PDB entry 9CE5 | electron microscopy, 2.66 A resolution | chains O and P of the 28 polymer chains in the assembly

== Chain O (and P) ==
Protein: Proteasome subunit beta
From: Mycobacterium tuberculosis
Notes: EC 3.4.25.1; chain P of this document is another copy of the same molecule, construct and numbering; everything in this record applies to it too
UniProt: P9WHT9 (PSB_MYCTU); residues 1-234 here correspond to UniProt positions 58-291 (UniProt number = residue number + 57)
Amino-acid sequence (234 residues; each row starts with the number of its first residue):
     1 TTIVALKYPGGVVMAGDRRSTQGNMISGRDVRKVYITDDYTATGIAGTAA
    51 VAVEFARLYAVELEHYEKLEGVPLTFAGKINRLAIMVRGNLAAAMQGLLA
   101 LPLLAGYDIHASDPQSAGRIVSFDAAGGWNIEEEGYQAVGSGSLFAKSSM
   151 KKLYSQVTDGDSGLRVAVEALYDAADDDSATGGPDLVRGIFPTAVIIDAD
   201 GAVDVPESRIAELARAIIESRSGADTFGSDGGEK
Not modelled in the structure: 223-234
Curated features (UniProtKB/Swiss-Prot):
  - active site: Thr1 (Nucleophile)
  - site: Thr1 (Covalent link with the inhibitor MLN-273)
From the paper describing this entry:
  - catalytic residues: Thr1, Asp17, Lys33 (citing earlier work)
  - contacts within the chain: Lys33-Tyr35, Tyr35-Val53
  - mutagenesis - V53Q: increased catalytic activity
  - mutagenesis - Y35F: decreased catalytic activity
  - mutagenesis - A92G/A93G/A94G, A100S: abolished catalytic activity

== Interface between chain O and chain P ==
Residue-residue contacts (18):
  Asn24(O) with Asp178(P); Ser179(P), hydrogen bond (backbone-side chain)
  Met25(O) with Asp178(P)
  Ile26(O) with Asp176(P); Asp177(P)
  Arg29(O) with Asp176(P)
  Asp176(O) with Ile26(P); Arg29(P); Arg188(P), salt bridge
  Asp177(O) with Ile26(P)
  Asp178(O) with Asn24(P); Met25(P)
  Ser179(O) with Asn24(P), hydrogen bond (side chain-backbone)
  Val187(O) with Arg221(P); Ser222(P)
  Arg188(O) with Asp176(P), salt bridge
  Arg221(O) with Val187(P)
  Ser222(O) with Val187(P)
Also at the interface, not in a pair above, chain O (17 interface residues in all): Ser141, Phe145, Tyr172, Ala180, Ile218
Also at the interface, not in a pair above, chain P (17 interface residues in all): Ser141, Phe145, Tyr172, Ala180, Ile218

== Overview ==
The chain O/chain P interface involves 17 residues from each chain, with 2 hydrogen bonds and 2 salt bridges.
Among the polar pairs are Asp176(O)-Arg188(P) and Asn24(O)-Ser179(P). The paper reports catalytic residues
Thr1(O), Asp17(O) and Lys33(O); A92G/A93G/A94G and A100S of chain O abolish catalytic activity; 4
substitutions were tested in all.
Chain O and chain P are both Proteasome subunit beta (Mycobacterium tuberculosis); the structure, 20S
Proteasome core particle, was determined by electron microscopy, deposited together with 9CE7, 9CE8, 9CEB,
9CEE and 9CEG.
